Entry 5M3M (electron microscopy, 4.00 A resolution); this record covers chains A and I of the 14 polymer chains in the assembly.

Chain A:
Name: DNA-directed RNA polymerase I subunit RPA190
Source organism: Saccharomyces cerevisiae (strain ATCC 204508 / S288c)
Notes: EC 2.7.7.6
UniProt: P10964 (RPA1_YEAST); numbering as in UniProt (aligned over 1-1664)
Chain sequence (1664 residues; each row starts with the number of its first residue):
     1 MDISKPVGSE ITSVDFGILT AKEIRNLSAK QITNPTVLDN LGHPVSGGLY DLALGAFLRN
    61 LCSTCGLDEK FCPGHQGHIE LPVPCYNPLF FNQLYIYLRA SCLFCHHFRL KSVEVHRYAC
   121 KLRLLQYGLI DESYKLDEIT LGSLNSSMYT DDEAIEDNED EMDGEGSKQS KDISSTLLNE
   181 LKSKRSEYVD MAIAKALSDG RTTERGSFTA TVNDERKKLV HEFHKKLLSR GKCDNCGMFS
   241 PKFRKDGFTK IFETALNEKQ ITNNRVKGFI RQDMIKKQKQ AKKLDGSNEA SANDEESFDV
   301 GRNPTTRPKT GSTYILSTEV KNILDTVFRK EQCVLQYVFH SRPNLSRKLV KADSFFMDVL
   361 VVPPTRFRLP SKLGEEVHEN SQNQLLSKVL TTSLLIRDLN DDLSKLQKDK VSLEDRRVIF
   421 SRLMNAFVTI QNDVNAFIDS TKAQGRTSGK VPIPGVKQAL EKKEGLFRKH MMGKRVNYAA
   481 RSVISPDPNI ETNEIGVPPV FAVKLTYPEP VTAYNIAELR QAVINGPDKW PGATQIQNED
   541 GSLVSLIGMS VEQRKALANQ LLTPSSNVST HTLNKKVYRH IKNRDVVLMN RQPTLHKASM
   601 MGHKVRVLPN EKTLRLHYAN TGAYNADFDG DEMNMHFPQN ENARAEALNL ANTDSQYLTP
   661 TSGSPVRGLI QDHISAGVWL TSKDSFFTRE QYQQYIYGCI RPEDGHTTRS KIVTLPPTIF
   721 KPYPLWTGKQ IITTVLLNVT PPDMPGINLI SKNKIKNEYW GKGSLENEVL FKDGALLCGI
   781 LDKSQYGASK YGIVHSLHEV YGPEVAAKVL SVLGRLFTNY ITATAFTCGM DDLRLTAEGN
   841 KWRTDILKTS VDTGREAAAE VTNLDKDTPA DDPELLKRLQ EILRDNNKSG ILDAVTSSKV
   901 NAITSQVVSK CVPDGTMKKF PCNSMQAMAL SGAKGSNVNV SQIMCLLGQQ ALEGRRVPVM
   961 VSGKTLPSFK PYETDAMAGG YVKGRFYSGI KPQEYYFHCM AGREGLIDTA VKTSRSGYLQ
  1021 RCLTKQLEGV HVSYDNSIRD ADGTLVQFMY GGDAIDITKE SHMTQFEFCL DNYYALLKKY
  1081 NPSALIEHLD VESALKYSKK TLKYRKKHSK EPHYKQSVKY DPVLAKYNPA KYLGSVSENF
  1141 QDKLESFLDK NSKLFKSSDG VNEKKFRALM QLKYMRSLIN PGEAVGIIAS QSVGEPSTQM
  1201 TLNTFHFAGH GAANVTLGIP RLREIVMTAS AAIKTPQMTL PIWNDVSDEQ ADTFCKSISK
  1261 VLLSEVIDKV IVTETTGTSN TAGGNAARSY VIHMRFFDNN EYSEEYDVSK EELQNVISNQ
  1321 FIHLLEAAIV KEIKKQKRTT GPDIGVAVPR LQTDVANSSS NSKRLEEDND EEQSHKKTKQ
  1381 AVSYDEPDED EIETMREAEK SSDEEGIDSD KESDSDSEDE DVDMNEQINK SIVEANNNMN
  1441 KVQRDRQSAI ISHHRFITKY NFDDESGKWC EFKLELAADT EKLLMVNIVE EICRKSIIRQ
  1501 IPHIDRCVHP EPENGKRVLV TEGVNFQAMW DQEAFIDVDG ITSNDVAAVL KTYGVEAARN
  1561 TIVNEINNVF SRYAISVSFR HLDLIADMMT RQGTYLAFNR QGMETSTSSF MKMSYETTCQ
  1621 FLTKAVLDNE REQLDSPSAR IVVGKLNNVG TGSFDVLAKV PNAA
Disordered / not traced: 142-173, 274-311, 1011-1016, 1206-1212, 1277-1285, 1338-1440, 1658-1664
Curated features (UniProtKB/Swiss-Prot):
  - region: P992 to E1004 (Bridging helix)
  - binding site (Zn(2+)): C62, C65, C72, H75, C102, C105, C233, C236
  - binding site (Mg(2+)): D627, D629, D631
  - modified residue (Phosphoserine): S889, S1636
Bound ions: Zn2+ site 1: C65, C72; Zn2+ site 2: C102, F104, C105, H106

Chain I:
Name: DNA-directed RNA polymerase I subunit RPA12
Source organism: Saccharomyces cerevisiae (strain ATCC 204508 / S288c)
UniProt: P32529 (RPA12_YEAST); residues 1-125 here = UniProt positions 1-125
Chain sequence (125 residues; numbered 1 to 125; the number before each row is that of its first residue):
     1 MSVVGSLIFC LDCGDLLENP NAVLGSNVEC SQCKAIYPKS QFSNLKVVTT TADDAFPSSL
    61 RAKKSVVKTS LKKNELKDGA TIKEKCPQCG NEEMNYHTLQ LRSADEGATV FYTCTSCGYK
   121 FRTNN
Disordered / not traced: 1, 100-107
Curated features (UniProtKB/Swiss-Prot):
  - zinc finger: C10 to C33 (C4-type), I82 to R122 (TFIIS-type)
  - binding site (Zn(2+)): C10, C13, C30, C33, C86, C89, C114, C117
  - mutagenesis: C10 (C10S: Severe growth defect), C13 (C13S: No effect), C30 (C30S: Limited growth defect), C33 (C33S: No effect)
Bound ions: Zn2+ site 1: C10, D12, C13; Zn2+ site 2 near C86 (its only coordinating residue here)

Interface between chain A and chain I:
Pairs across the interface (63; chain A residue first):
  K756(A) - K85(I)
  K783(A) - N125(I)
  E860(A) - K68(I)
  V861(A) - V67(I)
  V861(A) - K68(I)  hydrogen bond (backbone-backbone)
  T862(A) - V66(I)
  T862(A) - V67(I)
  N863(A) - V66(I)  hydrogen bond (side chain-backbone)
  N863(A) - V67(I)
  N863(A) - K68(I)
  R878(A) - V66(I)
  I882(A) - V67(I)  hydrophobic
  K888(A) - S65(I)  hydrogen bond
  K888(A) - V67(I)
  K888(A) - T69(I)
  I891(A) - K68(I)
  N901(A) - G79(I)
  N901(A) - A80(I)
  T904(A) - A80(I)
  S905(A) - A80(I)
  S905(A) - T81(I)  hydrogen bond (side chain-backbone)
  K934(A) - N125(I)
  G935(A) - N125(I)
  S936(A) - Y112(I)
  N937(A) - I82(I)
  V938(A) - Y96(I)  hydrophobic
  L1202(A) - L99(I)  hydrophobic
  T1204(A) - F111(I)
  S1264(A) - F56(I)
  E1265(A) - S58(I)  hydrogen bond (backbone-side chain)
  E1265(A) - L60(I)
  D1268(A) - R61(I)
  D1268(A) - K64(I)  salt bridge
  V1270(A) - T50(I)
  V1270(A) - T51(I)  hydrogen bond (backbone-backbone)
  I1271(A) - V48(I)  hydrophobic
  I1271(A) - T49(I)
  V1272(A) - V48(I)
  V1272(A) - T49(I)  hydrogen bond (backbone-backbone)
  T1273(A) - V47(I)
  T1273(A) - V48(I)
  E1274(A) - K46(I)
  E1274(A) - V47(I)  hydrogen bond (backbone-backbone)
  T1275(A) - L45(I)
  T1275(A) - K46(I)
  T1276(A) - N21(I)
  T1276(A) - N44(I)
  T1276(A) - L45(I)
  R1288(A) - N19(I)
  F1297(A) - L60(I)  hydrophobic
  E1305(A) - L60(I)
  E1305(A) - K63(I)  salt bridge
  Y1306(A) - S59(I)  hydrogen bond (side chain-backbone)
  V1486(A) - T51(I)
  E1490(A) - F56(I)
  C1493(A) - F56(I)  hydrophobic
  R1494(A) - A55(I)  hydrogen bond (side chain-backbone)
  R1494(A) - F56(I)
  E1511(A) - K73(I)
  Y1573(A) - R122(I)  hydrogen bond (backbone-side chain)
  A1574(A) - K120(I)
  A1574(A) - F121(I)  hydrophobic
  I1575(A) - R122(I)
Other interface residues (no listed pair), chain A (55 interface residues in all): K754, E881, N887, S898, S909, V912, G932, A933, V1266, I1267, K1269, V1489, R1572
Other interface residues (no listed pair), chain I (46 interface residues in all): A52, P57, L71, E75, K77, D78, K83, E92, V110

Summary:
55 residues of chain A face 46 of chain I across their interface, with 11 hydrogen bonds and 2 salt bridges.
Among the polar pairs are D1268(A)-K64(I), E1305(A)-K63(I) and N863(A)-V66(I).
Chain A is DNA-directed RNA polymerase I subunit RPA190 and chain I is DNA-directed RNA polymerase I subunit
RPA12, both from Saccharomyces cerevisiae (strain ATCC 204508 / S288c); the structure, Free monomeric RNA
polymerase I at 4.0A resolution, was determined by electron microscopy (same publication as 5M3F).
